7DP2 - chains A and B; structure by X-ray diffraction, 2.40 A resolution.

# Chain A (and B)
Protein: Nitroreductase family protein
Source organism: Sphingopyxis sp
Notes: chain B of this document is another copy of the same molecule, construct and numbering; everything in this record applies to it too
Reference sequence: A0A2L0VUJ4 (A0A2L0VUJ4_9SPHN); numbering as in UniProt (aligned over 1-233)
Sequence (233 residues; each row starts with the number of its first residue):
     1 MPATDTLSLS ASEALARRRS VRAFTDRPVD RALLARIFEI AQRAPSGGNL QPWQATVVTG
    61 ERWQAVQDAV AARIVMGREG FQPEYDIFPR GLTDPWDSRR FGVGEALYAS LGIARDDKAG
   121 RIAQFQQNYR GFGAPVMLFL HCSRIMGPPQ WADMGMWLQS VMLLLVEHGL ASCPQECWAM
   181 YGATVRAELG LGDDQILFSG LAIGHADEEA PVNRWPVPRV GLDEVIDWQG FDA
Not modelled in the structure: 1-8, 232-233 (chain B: 1-8, 115-119, 232-233)
Sequence notes: engineered mutation Phe88 (Tyr in A0A2L0VUJ4)
Residues lining bound ligands:
  - FMN (flavin mononucleotide), molecule 1: Arg18, Arg19, Ser20, Arg22, Val103, Asn128, Phe132, Cys173, Pro174, Gln175, Glu176, Cys177, Phe198, Ser199, Val217, Arg219
  - FMN, molecule 2: Arg43, Pro45, Ser46, Gly47, Gly48, Asn49, Asp153, Met156
From the paper describing this entry:
  - conformationally variable residues (side-chain flip): Arg100
  - contacts within the chain: Asp97-Arg100 (hydrogen bond)
  - mutagenesis - R100D, R100E: abolished catalytic activity

# Interface between chain A and chain B
Pairs across the interface (176; chain A residue first):
  Leu9(A) - Ser10(B)
  Leu9(A) - Ala11(B)
  Ser10(A) - Leu9(B)
  Ser10(A) - Ser10(B)
  Ser10(A) - Ala11(B)
  Ser10(A) - Glu167(B)
  Ala11(A) - Leu9(B)  hydrogen bond (backbone-backbone)
  Ala11(A) - Ser10(B)
  Ala11(A) - Ala11(B)
  Ala11(A) - Glu167(B)  hydrogen bond (backbone-side chain)
  Ser12(A) - Ile40(B)
  Ser12(A) - Leu164(B)
  Ser12(A) - Glu167(B)  hydrogen bond
  Ser12(A) - His168(B)
  Leu15(A) - Ile40(B)
  Leu15(A) - Arg43(B)
  Leu15(A) - Ser160(B)
  Leu15(A) - Leu164(B)  hydrophobic
  Arg18(A) - Arg43(B)  hydrogen bond (side chain-backbone)
  Arg18(A) - Ala44(B)
  Arg18(A) - Pro45(B)
  Arg31(A) - Trp228(B)
  Leu34(A) - Trp228(B)  hydrophobic
  Ala35(A) - Leu222(B)
  Ala35(A) - Trp228(B)
  Phe38(A) - Leu222(B)  hydrophobic
  Phe38(A) - Ile226(B)  hydrophobic
  Phe38(A) - Trp228(B)  hydrophobic
  Glu39(A) - Leu222(B)
  Ile40(A) - Ser12(B)
  Gln42(A) - Arg219(B)  hydrogen bond (backbone-side chain)
  Gln42(A) - Val220(B)
  Gln42(A) - Val225(B)
  Arg43(A) - Leu15(B)
  Arg43(A) - Arg18(B)  hydrogen bond (backbone-side chain)
  Arg43(A) - Val217(B)  hydrogen bond (side chain-backbone)
  Arg43(A) - Arg219(B)  hydrogen bond (backbone-side chain)
  Ala44(A) - Arg219(B)  hydrogen bond (backbone-side chain)
  Pro45(A) - Arg18(B)
  Pro45(A) - Gln159(B)
  Pro45(A) - Met162(B)  hydrophobic
  Pro45(A) - Arg219(B)
  Gly47(A) - Phe88(B)
  Gly47(A) - Glu176(B)
  Gly48(A) - Phe88(B)
  Gly48(A) - Arg100(B)
  Asn49(A) - Arg99(B)
  Asn49(A) - Val103(B)
  Asn49(A) - Pro218(B)  hydrogen bond (side chain-backbone)
  Asn49(A) - Arg219(B)  hydrogen bond
  Leu50(A) - Trp96(B)
  Leu50(A) - Arg99(B)  hydrogen bond (backbone-side chain)
  Gln51(A) - Trp96(B)
  Gln51(A) - Arg99(B)  hydrogen bond (backbone-side chain)
  Gln51(A) - Arg219(B)
  Gln51(A) - Val220(B)  hydrogen bond (side chain-backbone)
  Pro52(A) - Trp96(B)  hydrophobic
  Trp53(A) - Val225(B)
  Gln54(A) - Trp96(B)
  Gln54(A) - Val225(B)
  Ala55(A) - Val225(B)  hydrogen bond (backbone-backbone)
  Ala55(A) - Ile226(B)
  Ala55(A) - Asp227(B)  hydrogen bond (backbone-backbone)
  Thr56(A) - Asp227(B)
  Thr56(A) - Gln229(B)
  Val57(A) - Ile226(B)  hydrophobic
  Val57(A) - Asp227(B)  hydrogen bond (backbone-backbone)
  Val57(A) - Trp228(B)
  Val57(A) - Gln229(B)  hydrogen bond (backbone-backbone)
  Val57(A) - Phe231(B)
  Val58(A) - Gln229(B)
  Thr59(A) - Gln229(B)  hydrogen bond (backbone-backbone)
  Thr59(A) - Gly230(B)
  Thr59(A) - Phe231(B)
  Arg62(A) - Gln229(B)  hydrogen bond
  Arg62(A) - Gly230(B)
  Tyr85(A) - Pro149(B)  hydrophobic
  Asp86(A) - Pro149(B)
  Ile87(A) - Pro149(B)
  Ile87(A) - Gln150(B)  hydrogen bond (backbone-side chain)
  Phe88(A) - Gly47(B)
  Phe88(A) - Gly48(B)
  Phe88(A) - Leu50(B)  hydrophobic
  Phe88(A) - Gln150(B)
  Pro89(A) - Ile145(B)
  Pro89(A) - Gln150(B)
  Leu92(A) - Leu50(B)  hydrophobic
  Leu92(A) - Ile145(B)  hydrophobic
  Trp96(A) - Leu50(B)
  Trp96(A) - Ser143(B)
  Trp96(A) - Met146(B)
  Arg99(A) - Gly48(B)
  Arg99(A) - Asn49(B)
  Arg99(A) - Leu50(B)  hydrogen bond (side chain-backbone)
  Arg99(A) - Gln51(B)  hydrogen bond (side chain-backbone)
  Arg100(A) - Gly48(B)
  Val103(A) - Asn49(B)
  Ile145(A) - Pro89(B)
  Ile145(A) - Leu92(B)  hydrophobic
  Met146(A) - Trp96(B)
  Pro148(A) - Trp151(B)  hydrophobic
  Pro149(A) - Tyr85(B)  hydrophobic
  Pro149(A) - Asp86(B)
  Pro149(A) - Ile87(B)
  Pro149(A) - Trp151(B)
  Pro149(A) - Glu176(B)
  Gln150(A) - Ile87(B)  hydrogen bond (side chain-backbone)
  Gln150(A) - Pro89(B)
  Trp151(A) - Pro148(B)  hydrophobic
  Trp151(A) - Pro149(B)
  Trp151(A) - Ala152(B)
  Ala152(A) - Trp151(B)
  Ala152(A) - Ala152(B)  hydrophobic
  Ala152(A) - Gly155(B)
  Ala152(A) - Phe198(B)  hydrophobic
  Gly155(A) - Ala152(B)
  Gly155(A) - Met156(B)
  Met156(A) - Gly155(B)
  Met156(A) - Leu158(B)  hydrophobic
  Met156(A) - Gln159(B)
  Leu158(A) - Met156(B)  hydrophobic
  Gln159(A) - Ala44(B)
  Gln159(A) - Pro45(B)
  Gln159(A) - Met156(B)
  Gln159(A) - Ser160(B)  hydrogen bond
  Ser160(A) - Leu15(B)
  Ser160(A) - Gln159(B)  hydrogen bond
  Met162(A) - Pro45(B)  hydrophobic
  Leu163(A) - Leu163(B)  hydrophobic
  Leu164(A) - Ser12(B)
  Leu164(A) - Leu15(B)  hydrophobic
  Glu167(A) - Ser10(B)
  Glu167(A) - Ala11(B)  hydrogen bond (side chain-backbone)
  Glu167(A) - Ser12(B)  hydrogen bond
  His168(A) - Ser12(B)
  Glu176(A) - Gly47(B)
  Glu176(A) - Pro149(B)
  Leu189(A) - Gln229(B)  hydrogen bond (backbone-side chain)
  Phe198(A) - Ala152(B)  hydrophobic
  Val217(A) - Arg43(B)  hydrogen bond (backbone-side chain)
  Pro218(A) - Asn49(B)  hydrogen bond (backbone-side chain)
  Arg219(A) - Gln42(B)  hydrogen bond (side chain-backbone)
  Arg219(A) - Arg43(B)  hydrogen bond (side chain-backbone)
  Arg219(A) - Ala44(B)  hydrogen bond (side chain-backbone)
  Arg219(A) - Pro45(B)
  Arg219(A) - Asn49(B)
  Arg219(A) - Gln51(B)
  Val220(A) - Gln42(B)
  Val220(A) - Gln51(B)  hydrogen bond (backbone-side chain)
  Leu222(A) - Ala35(B)
  Leu222(A) - Phe38(B)  hydrophobic
  Leu222(A) - Glu39(B)
  Val225(A) - Gln42(B)
  Val225(A) - Trp53(B)
  Val225(A) - Gln54(B)
  Val225(A) - Ala55(B)  hydrogen bond (backbone-backbone)
  Ile226(A) - Phe38(B)  hydrophobic
  Ile226(A) - Ala55(B)
  Asp227(A) - Ala55(B)  hydrogen bond (backbone-backbone)
  Asp227(A) - Thr56(B)
  Asp227(A) - Val57(B)  hydrogen bond (backbone-backbone)
  Trp228(A) - Arg31(B)
  Trp228(A) - Leu34(B)  hydrophobic
  Trp228(A) - Ala35(B)
  Trp228(A) - Phe38(B)  hydrophobic
  Trp228(A) - Val57(B)
  Gln229(A) - Thr56(B)
  Gln229(A) - Val57(B)  hydrogen bond (backbone-backbone)
  Gln229(A) - Val58(B)
  Gln229(A) - Thr59(B)  hydrogen bond (backbone-backbone)
  Gln229(A) - Arg62(B)  hydrogen bond
  Gln229(A) - Leu189(B)  hydrogen bond (side chain-backbone)
  Gly230(A) - Thr59(B)
  Gly230(A) - Gly60(B)
  Phe231(A) - Val57(B)
  Phe231(A) - Thr59(B)
Interface residues without a listed pair, chain A (78 interface residues in all): Ala14, Gly60, Val136, Gly147, Trp157, Glu224
Interface residues without a listed pair, chain B (81 interface residues in all): Ala14, Ala41, Pro52, Gly91, Thr93, Gly147, Trp157, Glu188

# Overview
Chain A and chain B form an interface of 78 and 81 residues respectively; the contacts include 42 hydrogen
bonds. Polar pairs include Ala11(A)-Glu167(B), Ser12(A)-Glu167(B) and Arg18(A)-Arg43(B). Ligands of chain A:
flavin mononucleotide. The paper reports that R100D and R100E of chain A abolish catalytic activity;
conformational variability at Arg100(A).
Chain A and chain B are both Nitroreductase family protein (Sphingopyxis sp); the structure, Crystal structure
of FMN and NADPH-dependent nitroreductase NfnB mutant Y88F derived from sphigopyxis sp. strain HMH, was
determined by X-ray diffraction together with 7DP0 and 7DP1 from the same study.
